Entry 4X34 (X-ray diffraction, 1.80 A resolution); this record covers chains A and C.

== Chain A ==
Molecule: Tumor suppressor p53-binding protein 1
Source organism: Homo sapiens
UniProt: Q12888 (TP53B_HUMAN), isoform Q12888-2; residues 1484-1603 here correspond to UniProt positions 1489-1608 (UniProt number = residue number + 5)
Sequence (120 residues; each row starts with the number of its first residue):
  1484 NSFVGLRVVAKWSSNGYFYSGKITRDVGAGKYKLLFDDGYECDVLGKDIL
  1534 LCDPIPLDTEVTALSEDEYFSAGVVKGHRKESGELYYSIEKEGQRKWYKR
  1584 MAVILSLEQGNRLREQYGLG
From the paper describing this entry:
  - specificity-determining residues: Asp1521

== Chain C ==
Molecule: Thr-ser-arg-his-aly-mly-leu-met-phe-lys
Sequence (10 residues; row label = number of the first residue in the row):
   377 TSRHKKLMFK
Modified residues: Lys381 (N(6)-acetyllysine; ALY); Lys382 (N-dimethyl-lysine; MLY)
From the paper describing this entry:
  - post-translational modification sites: Lys381, Lys382

== How chain A and chain C interact ==
Pairs across the interface (13):
  Trp1495(A) with Lys381(C); Lys382(C); Phe385(C), hydrophobic
  Ser1497(A) with Phe385(C)
  Tyr1502(A) with Lys382(C)
  Phe1519(A) with Lys382(C)
  Asp1521(A) with His380(C), salt bridge; Lys382(C)
  Gly1522(A) with His380(C)
  Tyr1523(A) with His380(C), hydrogen bond (backbone-side chain); Lys382(C); Leu383(C), hydrophobic; Lys386(C)
Interface features reported in the paper:
  - pairs named by the authors: Trp1495(A)-Lys382(C) (cation-pi contact), Tyr1502(A)-Lys382(C) (cation-pi contact), Phe1519(A)-Lys382(C) (cation-pi contact), Asp1521(A)-Lys382(C), Tyr1523(A)-Lys382(C) (cation-pi contact)
  - interface residues, chain A: Trp1495(A), Tyr1523(A)

== Summary ==
7 residues of chain A and 6 residues of chain C are in contact; the contacts include 1 hydrogen bond and 1
salt bridge. Polar pairs include Asp1521(A)-His380(C) and Tyr1523(A)-His380(C). The paper describes cation-pi
contacts between Trp1495(A) and Lys382(C), Tyr1502(A) and Lys382(C) and Phe1519(A) and Lys382(C) among others;
a contact between Asp1521(A) and Lys382(C). From the paper: interface residues Trp1495(A) and Tyr1523(A); the
specificity determinant Asp1521(A).
Chain A is Tumor suppressor p53-binding protein 1 (Homo sapiens) and chain C is
Thr-ser-arg-his-aly-mly-leu-met-phe-lys; the structure, Crystal structure of the 53BP1 tandem tudor domain in
complex with p53K381acK382me2, was determined by X-ray diffraction.
